6MAV - chains A and B; structure by X-ray diffraction, 2.37 A resolution.

[Chain A]
Molecule: Stromelysin-1
Organism: Homo sapiens
Notes: EC 3.4.24.17
Reference sequence: P08254 (MMP3_HUMAN); residues 83-250 here correspond to UniProt positions 100-267 (UniProt number = residue number + 17)
Amino-acid sequence (168 residues; numbered 83 to 250; the number before each row is that of its first residue):
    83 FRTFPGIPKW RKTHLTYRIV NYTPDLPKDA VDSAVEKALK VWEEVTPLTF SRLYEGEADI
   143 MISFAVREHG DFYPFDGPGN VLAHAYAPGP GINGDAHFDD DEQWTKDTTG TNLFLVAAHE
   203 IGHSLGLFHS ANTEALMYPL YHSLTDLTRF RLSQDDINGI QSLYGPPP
Not modelled in the structure: 83-86, 248-250
Ion coordination: Ca2+ site 1: Asp107, Asp182, Glu184; Ca2+ site 2: Asp141, Gly173, Asn175, Asp177; Zn2+ site 1: His151, Asp153, His166, His179; Ca2+ site 3: Asp158, Gly159, Gly161, Val163, Asp181, Glu184; Zn2+ site 2: His201, His205, His211 (shared with Cys1(B) of chain B)
Curated features (UniProtKB/Swiss-Prot):
  - active site: Glu202
  - binding site (Ca(2+)): Asp107, Asp141, Asp158, Gly159, Gly161, Val163, Gly173, Asn175, Asp177, Asp181, Asp182, Glu184
  - binding site (Zn(2+)): His151, Asp153, His166, His179, His201, His205, His211
Reported in the primary citation:
  - conformationally variable residues (loop rearrangement): Tyr155

[Chain B]
Molecule: Metalloproteinase inhibitor 1
Organism: Homo sapiens
Reference sequence: P01033 (TIMP1_HUMAN); residues 1-184 here correspond to UniProt positions 24-207 (UniProt number = residue number + 23)
Amino-acid sequence (184 residues; each row starts with the number of its first residue):
     1 CTCVPPHPQT AFCNSDLVIR AKFVGTPEVN QTTGYQRYEI KMTKMYKGFQ ALGDAADIRF
    61 VYTPAMESVC GYFHRSHNRS EEFLIAGKLQ DGLLHITTCS FVAPWNSLSL AQRRGFTKTY
   121 TVGCEECTVF PCLSIPCKLQ SGTHCLWTDQ LLQGSEKGFQ SRHLACLPRE PGLCTWQSLR
   181 SQIA
Not modelled in the structure: 52-56, 180-184
Disulfides: Cys1-Cys70, Cys3-Cys99, Cys13-Cys124, Cys127-Cys174, Cys132-Cys137, Cys145-Cys166
Construct notes: engineered mutation Gly34 (Leu57 in P01033)
Ion coordination: Zn2+: Cys1 (shared with His201(A), His205(A), His211(A) of chain A)
Curated features (UniProtKB/Swiss-Prot):
  - region (Involved in metalloproteinase-binding): Cys1 to Val4, Glu67, Ser68, Glu156, Lys157
  - binding site (Zn(2+)): Cys1
  - site: Ile135 (Involved in metalloproteinase-binding)
  - modified residue: Ser155 (Phosphoserine)
  - glycosylation (N-linked (GlcNAc...) asparagine): Asn30 (complex), Asn78
Reported in the primary citation:
  - mutagenesis - L34G, L34G/G154A, L34G/G154H, L34G/G154K, L34G/L133P/L151C/G154A (>5-fold), T98D: increased binding to Stromelysin-1 (chain A)
  - mutagenesis - G154A, G154H, G154K: unchanged binding to Stromelysin-1 (chain A)
  - conformationally variable residues (loop rearrangement): Tyr35

[How chain A and chain B interact]
Residue-residue contacts (47):
  Phe154(A) with Thr33(B); Gly34(B); Tyr35(B), hydrogen bond (backbone-side chain)
  Tyr155(A) with Gly34(B), hydrogen bond (side chain-backbone); Tyr35(B); Pro64(B), hydrophobic; Ala65(B); Met66(B); Val69(B), hydrophobic
  Gly161(A) with Val4(B)
  Asn162(A) with Thr2(B); Cys3(B); Val4(B), hydrogen bond (backbone-backbone); Cys99(B)
  Val163(A) with Thr2(B); Cys70(B), hydrophobic; Cys99(B), hydrophobic
  Leu164(A) with Thr2(B), hydrogen bond (backbone-backbone)
  Ala165(A) with Cys1(B); Thr2(B), hydrogen bond (backbone-backbone)
  His166(A) with Ser68(B); Val69(B)
  Ala167(A) with Ser68(B), hydrogen bond (backbone-side chain)
  Tyr168(A) with Val69(B)
  Thr190(A) with Ser134(B), hydrogen bond (backbone-side chain)
  Thr191(A) with Ser134(B)
  Gly192(A) with Leu133(B)
  Thr193(A) with Leu133(B)
  His201(A) with Cys1(B), hydrogen bond (side chain-backbone); Thr2(B)
  Glu202(A) with Cys1(B), hydrogen bond (side chain-backbone); Thr2(B), hydrogen bond
  His205(A) with Cys1(B), hydrogen bond (side chain-backbone); Ser68(B)
  Phe210(A) with Glu67(B)
  His211(A) with Cys1(B), hydrogen bond (side chain-backbone); Glu67(B), salt bridge
  Pro221(A) with Cys1(B); Thr2(B); Cys3(B), hydrogen bond (backbone-backbone)
  Leu222(A) with Cys3(B); Pro5(B), hydrophobic; Glu156(B)
  Tyr223(A) with Cys3(B), hydrogen bond (backbone-backbone); Leu133(B), hydrophobic
  His224(A) with Gln150(B)
  Ser225(A) with Leu133(B), hydrogen bond (side chain-backbone)
Also at the interface, not in a pair above, chain A (27 interface residues in all): Pro156, Ala169, Val198
Also at the interface, not in a pair above, chain B (24 interface residues in all): Pro6, Thr32, Thr97, Thr98
The authors on this interface:
  - pairs named by the authors: Tyr155(A)-Gly34(B) (hydrogen bond), Tyr35(B)-Phe154(A) (hydrogen bond), Tyr35(B)-Tyr155(A) (pi stacking)

[Overview]
The interface between chain A and chain B involves 27 residues on one side and 24 on the other; the contacts
include 15 hydrogen bonds and 1 salt bridge. Among the polar pairs are His211(A)-Glu67(B), Phe154(A)-Tyr35(B)
and Tyr155(A)-Gly34(B). The paper describes hydrogen bonds between Tyr155(A) and Gly34(B) and Tyr35(B) and
Phe154(A); pi stacking between Tyr35(B) and Tyr155(A). From the paper: L34G, L34G/G154A and L34G/G154H of
chain B, among others, increase binding to Stromelysin-1 (chain A); conformational variability at Tyr155(A)
and Tyr35(B); 9 substitutions were tested in all.
Here chain A is Stromelysin-1 and chain B is Metalloproteinase inhibitor 1, both from Homo sapiens. Entry 6MAV
(Complex of tissue inhibitor of metalloproteinase-1 (TIMP-1) mutant L34G with matrix metalloproteinase-3
catalytic domain (MMP-3cd)) was determined by X-ray diffraction together with 6N9D from the same study.
